Entry 8CAQ (electron microscopy, 2.30 A resolution); this record covers chains A and C of the 5 polymer chains in the assembly.

# Chain A (and C)
Molecule: Microtubule-associated protein tau
Organism: Homo sapiens
Notes: chain C of this document is another copy of the same molecule, construct and numbering; everything in this record applies to it too
UniProt: P10636 (TAU_HUMAN), isoform P10636-8; numbering as in UniProt (aligned over 1-441)
Chain sequence (441 residues; row label = number of the first residue in the row):
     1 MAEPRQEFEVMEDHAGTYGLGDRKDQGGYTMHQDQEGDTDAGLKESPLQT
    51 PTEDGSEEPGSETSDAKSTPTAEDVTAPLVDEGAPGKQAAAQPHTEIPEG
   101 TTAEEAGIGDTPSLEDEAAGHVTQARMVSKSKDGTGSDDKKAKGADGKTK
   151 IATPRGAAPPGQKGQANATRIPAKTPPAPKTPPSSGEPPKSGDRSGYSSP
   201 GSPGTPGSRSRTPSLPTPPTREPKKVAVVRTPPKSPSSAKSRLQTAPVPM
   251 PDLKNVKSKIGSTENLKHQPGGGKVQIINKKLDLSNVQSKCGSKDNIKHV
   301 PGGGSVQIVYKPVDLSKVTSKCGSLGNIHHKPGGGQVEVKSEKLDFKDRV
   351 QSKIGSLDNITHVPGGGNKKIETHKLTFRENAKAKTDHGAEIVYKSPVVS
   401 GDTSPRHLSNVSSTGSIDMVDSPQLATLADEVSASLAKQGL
Not modelled in the structure: 1-304, 380-441
Swiss-Prot annotation at these positions:
  - site (Not glycated): Lys24, Lys44, Lys67
  - modified residue: Ala2 (N-acetylalanine), Tyr18 (Phosphotyrosine), Tyr29 (Phosphotyrosine), Ser46 (Phosphoserine), Ser61 (Phosphoserine), Thr69 (Phosphothreonine), Thr71 (Phosphothreonine), Thr111 (Phosphothreonine), Ser214 (Phosphoserine)
  - glycosylation (N-linked (Glc) (glycation) lysine): Lys87, Lys383
  - cross-link: Lys44 (Glycyl lysine isopeptide (Lys-Gly) (interchain with G-Cter in ubiquitin))

# How chain A and chain C interact
Pairs across the interface (10; chain A residue first):
  Gly323(A) - His329(C)
  Ser324(A) - Asn327(C)  hydrogen bond
  Ser324(A) - His329(C)  hydrogen bond
  Gly326(A) - Asn327(C)
  Asn327(A) - Ser324(C)
  Asn327(A) - Leu325(C)
  Asn327(A) - Gly326(C)
  Asn327(A) - Asn327(C)
  His329(A) - Gly323(C)
  His329(A) - Ser324(C)
Interface residues without a listed pair, chain A (6 interface residues in all): Leu325

# In short
Chain A and chain C each contribute 6 residues to their interface, with 2 hydrogen bonds. Polar pairs include
Ser324(A)-Asn327(C) and Ser324(A)-His329(C).
Both chains are Microtubule-associated protein tau (Homo sapiens). Entry 8CAQ (Structure of Tau filaments Type
I from Subacute Sclerosing Panencephalitis) was determined by electron microscopy (same publication as 8CAX).
